Entry 7LTR (X-ray diffraction, 1.75 A resolution); this record covers chains A and C of the 4 polymer chains in the assembly.

Chain A (and C):
Molecule: TP-methylase family protein
Source organism: Shewanella oneidensis
Notes: chain C of this document is another copy of the same molecule, construct and numbering; everything in this record applies to it too
Reference sequence: Q8EGW3 (Q8EGW3_SHEON); residues 1-263 here = UniProt positions 1-263
Sequence (263 residues; each row starts with the number of its first residue):
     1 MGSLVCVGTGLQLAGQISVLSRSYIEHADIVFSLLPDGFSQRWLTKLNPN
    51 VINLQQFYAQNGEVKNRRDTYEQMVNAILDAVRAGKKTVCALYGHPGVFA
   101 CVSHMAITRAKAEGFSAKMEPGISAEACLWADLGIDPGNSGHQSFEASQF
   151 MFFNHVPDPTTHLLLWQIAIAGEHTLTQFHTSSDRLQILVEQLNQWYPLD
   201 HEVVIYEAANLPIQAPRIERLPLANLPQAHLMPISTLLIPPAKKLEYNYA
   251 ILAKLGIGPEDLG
Unresolved in the structure: 1, 263 (chain C: 1)
Ligand contacts: S-adenosylmethionine (SAM): L11, Y93, G94, H95, V98, F99, A100, S124, A125, W166, Q167, Y206, E207, A208, N210, P233, I234, S235, T236
Reported in the primary citation:
  - conformationally variable residues (domain motion, loop rearrangement, side-chain flip): L34, Q55, Y58 to R67, R68, Y71, Y93, F99, W166, G172 to S182
  - binding site for S-adenosylmethionine: Y93, F99, W166
  - contacts within the chain: R67-Q178 (backbone contact), R67-L176 (backbone contact), F99-W166 (pi stacking), E146-Q167 (hydrogen bond)
  - mutagenesis - Y58F (10-fold), R67K (100-fold), Y71F (100-fold), Y93F: decreased catalytic activity
  - mutagenesis - Y93F (3.8-fold): decreased binding to SAM
  - mutagenesis - Y58F/Y71F, R67A: abolished catalytic activity
  - catalytic residues: Y58, R67, Y71

Chain A / chain C interface:
Pairs across the interface (141):
  G15(A) - S18(C)  hydrogen bond (backbone-side chain)
  G15(A) - V19(C)  hydrogen bond (backbone-backbone)
  G15(A) - L20(C)  hydrogen bond (backbone-backbone)
  Q16(A) - P121(C)
  I17(A) - S18(C)
  I17(A) - V19(C)  hydrogen bond (backbone-backbone)
  S18(A) - G15(C)
  S18(A) - Q16(C)  hydrogen bond (side chain-backbone)
  S18(A) - I17(C)
  S18(A) - I123(C)
  V19(A) - G15(C)  hydrogen bond (backbone-backbone)
  V19(A) - I17(C)  hydrogen bond (backbone-backbone)
  V19(A) - R22(C)
  L20(A) - G15(C)  hydrogen bond (backbone-backbone)
  R22(A) - V19(C)
  R22(A) - R22(C)
  N66(A) - G263(C)  hydrogen bond (side chain-backbone)
  R68(A) - G263(C)  hydrogen bond (side chain-backbone)
  H95(A) - A127(C)  hydrogen bond (side chain-backbone)
  G97(A) - I135(C)
  G97(A) - D136(C)
  G97(A) - P137(C)
  V98(A) - W130(C)
  V98(A) - D136(C)
  F99(A) - D136(C)  hydrogen bond (backbone-side chain)
  F99(A) - G138(C)
  A100(A) - D136(C)  hydrogen bond (backbone-side chain)
  H104(A) - W130(C)
  H104(A) - G134(C)
  H104(A) - I135(C)
  H104(A) - D136(C)
  M119(A) - A131(C)  hydrophobic
  P121(A) - Q16(C)
  P121(A) - I123(C)
  P121(A) - A127(C)
  P121(A) - A131(C)
  I123(A) - P121(C)
  E126(A) - E126(C)
  A127(A) - H95(C)  hydrogen bond (backbone-side chain)
  A127(A) - P121(C)
  C128(A) - P121(C)  hydrophobic
  A131(A) - M119(C)
  A131(A) - P121(C)
  G134(A) - H104(C)
  I135(A) - G97(C)
  I135(A) - H104(C)  hydrogen bond (backbone-side chain)
  D136(A) - G97(C)
  D136(A) - V98(C)
  D136(A) - F99(C)  hydrogen bond (side chain-backbone)
  D136(A) - A100(C)  hydrogen bond (side chain-backbone)
  D136(A) - H104(C)
  P137(A) - G97(C)
  G138(A) - F99(C)
  G138(A) - E146(C)
  N139(A) - F99(C)
  N139(A) - Q149(C)
  G141(A) - S144(C)
  H142(A) - E126(C)  salt bridge
  H142(A) - H142(C)
  H142(A) - Q143(C)
  H142(A) - S144(C)  hydrogen bond (backbone-backbone)
  Q143(A) - H142(C)
  Q143(A) - Q143(C)
  S144(A) - G141(C)
  S144(A) - H142(C)  hydrogen bond (backbone-backbone)
  F145(A) - G141(C)
  F145(A) - D158(C)
  F145(A) - T161(C)
  Q149(A) - G138(C)
  Q149(A) - N139(C)  hydrogen bond (side chain-backbone)
  Q149(A) - S140(C)
  Q149(A) - G141(C)
  Q149(A) - L245(C)
  M151(A) - N248(C)
  M151(A) - I251(C)
  F152(A) - Y247(C)
  F152(A) - N248(C)  hydrogen bond (backbone-backbone)
  F152(A) - L252(C)
  F152(A) - L255(C)  hydrophobic
  F152(A) - L262(C)  hydrophobic
  F153(A) - L245(C)  hydrophobic
  F153(A) - E246(C)
  F153(A) - Y247(C)  hydrophobic
  F153(A) - N248(C)
  N154(A) - E246(C)  hydrogen bond (backbone-backbone)
  N154(A) - Y247(C)  hydrogen bond (side chain-backbone)
  N154(A) - N248(C)
  H155(A) - S140(C)
  H155(A) - D158(C)  salt bridge
  H155(A) - T160(C)  hydrogen bond
  H155(A) - L245(C)
  V156(A) - Q143(C)
  V156(A) - D158(C)  hydrogen bond (backbone-side chain)
  D158(A) - F145(C)
  D158(A) - H155(C)  salt bridge
  T160(A) - H155(C)  hydrogen bond
  T161(A) - F145(C)
  T161(A) - H155(C)
  H174(A) - I257(C)
  H174(A) - D261(C)
  H174(A) - L262(C)
  H174(A) - G263(C)  hydrogen bond (backbone-backbone)
  T175(A) - G263(C)
  L176(A) - G263(C)
  R185(A) - L255(C)
  I188(A) - I251(C)  hydrophobic
  I188(A) - K254(C)
  I188(A) - L255(C)  hydrophobic
  Q192(A) - N248(C)
  Q192(A) - I251(C)
  L245(A) - F153(C)  hydrophobic
  L245(A) - H155(C)
  E246(A) - F153(C)
  E246(A) - N154(C)  hydrogen bond (backbone-backbone)
  Y247(A) - F152(C)
  Y247(A) - F153(C)  hydrophobic
  Y247(A) - N154(C)
  N248(A) - F150(C)
  N248(A) - M151(C)  hydrogen bond (side chain-backbone)
  N248(A) - F152(C)  hydrogen bond (backbone-backbone)
  N248(A) - F153(C)  hydrogen bond (side chain-backbone)
  N248(A) - N154(C)
  N248(A) - Q192(C)
  I251(A) - M151(C)
  I251(A) - I188(C)  hydrophobic
  I251(A) - Q192(C)
  L252(A) - F152(C)
  K254(A) - H180(C)
  K254(A) - I188(C)
  K254(A) - E191(C)  salt bridge
  L255(A) - F152(C)  hydrophobic
  L255(A) - G172(C)
  L255(A) - T177(C)
  L255(A) - H180(C)  hydrogen bond (backbone-side chain)
  L255(A) - R185(C)
  L255(A) - I188(C)  hydrophobic
  I257(A) - T177(C)
  D261(A) - H174(C)  hydrogen bond (backbone-side chain)
  D261(A) - L176(C)
  L262(A) - F152(C)  hydrophobic
  L262(A) - H174(C)
Other interface residues (no listed pair), chain A (69 interface residues in all): A14, C101, E120, G122, W130, F150, G172, E191, G256
Other interface residues (no listed pair), chain C (69 interface residues in all): A14, C101, G122, C128, V156

In short:
The chain A/chain C interface involves 69 residues from each chain, with 33 hydrogen bonds and 4 salt bridges.
Polar pairs include H142(A)-E126(C), H155(A)-D158(C) and K254(A)-E191(C). Chain A binds S-adenosylmethionine.
From the paper: catalytic residues Y58(A), R67(A) and Y71(A); Y58F, R67K and Y71F of chain A, among others,
reduce catalytic activity; 6 substitutions were tested in all.
Chain A and chain C are both TP-methylase family protein (Shewanella oneidensis); the structure, Structure of
the heteromeric complex between the alpha-N-methyltransferase (SonM) and a truncated construct of the RiPP
..., was determined by X-ray diffraction, deposited together with 7LTC, 7LTE, 7LTF, 7LTH and 7LTS.
